PDB entry 8FD2 | electron microscopy, 3.65 A resolution | chains C and M of the 13 polymer chains in the assembly

# Chain C
Name: Type I-B CRISPR-associated protein Cas7
From: Nostoc sp. 'Peltigera membranacea cyanobiont' 210A
Reference sequence: A0A235IG15 (A0A235IG15_9NOSO); residue numbers follow UniProt; this construct covers 1-323
Amino-acid sequence (323 residues; numbered 1 to 323; the number before each row is that of its first residue):
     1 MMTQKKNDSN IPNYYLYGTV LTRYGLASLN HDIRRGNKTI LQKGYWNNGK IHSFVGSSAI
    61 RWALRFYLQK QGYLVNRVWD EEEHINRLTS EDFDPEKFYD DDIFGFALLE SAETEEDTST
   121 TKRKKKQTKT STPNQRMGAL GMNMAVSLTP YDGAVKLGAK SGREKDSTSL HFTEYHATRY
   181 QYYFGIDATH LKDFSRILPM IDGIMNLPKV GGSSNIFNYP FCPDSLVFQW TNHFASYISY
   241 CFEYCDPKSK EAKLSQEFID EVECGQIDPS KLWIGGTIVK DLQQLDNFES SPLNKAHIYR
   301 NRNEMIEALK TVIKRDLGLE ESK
Not modelled in the structure: 1-11, 110-132, 320-323

# Chain M
Molecule: 71-nt RNA strand
Sequence (71 nucleotides; row label = number of the first residue in the row):
     1 UUGCUCAAGA GAAGUCAUUU AAUAAGGCCA CUGUUAAACG UAGGUGAGUC GUGGCUUUAU
    61 GCCGUUAGGC G
Not modelled in the structure: 64-71

# Chain C / chain M interface
Contacting residue pairs - 31 pairs, chain C then chain M:
  Asn30(C) with A38(M), phosphate contact; C39(M), phosphate contact
  Arg34(C) with A42(M), base contact
  Arg35(C) with G43(M), hydrogen bond to the sugar; G44(M), salt bridge to the phosphate
  Lys38(C) with G44(M), base contact
  Ser58(C) with A38(M), hydrogen bond to the phosphate; C39(M), hydrogen bond to the phosphate
  Arg61(C) with A37(M), salt bridge to the phosphate
  Trp62(C) with A38(M), stacking on the base
  Arg77(C) with A38(M), salt bridge to the phosphate
  Trp79(C) with A38(M), base contact
  Phe104(C) with A36(M), sugar contact; A37(M), phosphate contact
  Phe106(C) with U35(M), hydrogen bond to the sugar
  Ala107(C) with U35(M), base contact; A36(M), base contact
  Leu109(C) with A36(M), base contact
  Gln135(C) with U34(M), hydrogen bond to the base; U35(M), base contact
  Arg136(C) with U35(M), hydrogen bond to the sugar; A36(M), phosphate contact
  Met137(C) with U35(M), phosphate contact; A36(M), phosphate contact
  Lys160(C) with A42(M), hydrogen bond to the base
  Gly211(C) with A38(M), base contact; G40(M), phosphate contact
  Gly212(C) with A38(M), base contact
  Ser213(C) with U41(M), base contact
  Ser214(C) with G40(M), phosphate contact; U41(M), base contact
Other interface residues (no listed pair), chain C (26 interface residues in all): His31, Asp32, Ile33, Gly36, Arg65

# Summary
26 residues of chain C face 11 of chain M across their interface, with 7 hydrogen bonds, 3 salt bridges and 1
aromatic stacking contact. Among the polar pairs are Gln135(C)-U34(M), Lys160(C)-A42(M) and Arg35(C)-G43(M).
Here chain C is Type I-B CRISPR-associated protein Cas7 (Nostoc sp. 'Peltigera membranacea cyanobiont' 210A)
and chain M is a 71-nt RNA strand. Entry 8FD2 (Cryo-EM structure of Cascade complex in type I-B CAST system)
was determined by electron microscopy, deposited together with 8FCJ, 8FCU, 8FCV, 8FCW, 8FD3, 8FF4 and 8FF5.
